PDB entry 5WRA | X-ray diffraction, 1.45 A resolution | chain A

== Chain A ==
Name: Lysozyme C
From: Gallus gallus
Notes: EC 3.2.1.17
UniProt: P00698 (LYSC_CHICK); residues 1-129 here correspond to UniProt positions 19-147 (UniProt number = residue number + 18)
Amino-acid sequence (129 residues; each row starts with the number of its first residue):
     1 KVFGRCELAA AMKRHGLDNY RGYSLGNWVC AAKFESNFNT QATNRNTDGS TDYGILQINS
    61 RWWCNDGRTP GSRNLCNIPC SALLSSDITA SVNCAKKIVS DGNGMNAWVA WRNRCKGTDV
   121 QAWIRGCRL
Disulfides: Cys6-Cys127, Cys30-Cys115, Cys64-Cys80, Cys76-Cys94
Ion coordination: Na+: Ser60, Cys64, Ser72, Arg73
Curated features (UniProtKB/Swiss-Prot):
  - active site: Glu35, Asp52
  - binding site (substrate): Asp101

== Overview ==
Ser60, Cys64, Ser72 and Arg73 form the Na+ site. UniProt lists active-site residues Glu35 and Asp52 and
substrate-binding residue Asp101.
Chain A is Lysozyme C (Gallus gallus); the structure, Crystal structure of hen egg-white lysozyme, was
determined by X-ray diffraction, deposited together with 5WRB, 5WR9, 5WR8 and 5WRC.
